PDB entry 1G37 | X-ray diffraction, 2.00 A resolution | chains A and B

Chain A:
Name: Alpha thrombin
From: Homo sapiens
Notes: EC 3.4.21.5
UniProt: P00734 (THRB_HUMAN); the construct lacks a stretch of the UniProt sequence and is renumbered around it, so the offset changes along the chain: 1-14 = UniProt 336-349; 15-36 = UniProt 363-384; 37-60 = UniProt 386-409; 61-77 = UniProt 419-435; 8 more segments
Chain sequence (287 residues; each row starts with the number of its first residue; note: 3 numbers in that range are skipped by the numbering (no residue carries them; nothing is unmodelled there); a row labelled like 14A-14M holds insertion residues (14A, then the next letters in order)):
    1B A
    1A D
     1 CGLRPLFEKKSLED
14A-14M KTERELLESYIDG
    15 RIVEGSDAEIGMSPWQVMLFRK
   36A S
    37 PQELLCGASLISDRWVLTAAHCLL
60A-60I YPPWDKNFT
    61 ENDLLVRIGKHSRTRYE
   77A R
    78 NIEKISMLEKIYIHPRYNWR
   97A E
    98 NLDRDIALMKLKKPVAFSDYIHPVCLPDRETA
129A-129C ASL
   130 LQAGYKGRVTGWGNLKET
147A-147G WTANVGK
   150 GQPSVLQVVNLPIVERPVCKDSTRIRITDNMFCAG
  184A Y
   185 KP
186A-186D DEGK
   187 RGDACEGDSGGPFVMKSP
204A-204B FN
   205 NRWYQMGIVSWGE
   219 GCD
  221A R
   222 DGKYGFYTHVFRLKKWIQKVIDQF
Unresolved in the structure: 14L-14M, 15, 147A-147G
Cystine bridges: Cys1-Cys122, Cys42-Cys58, Cys168-Cys182, Cys191-Cys220
Covalent attachments: bch-10556 (110) linked to Ser195
Ligand contacts: bch-10556 (110; 3-(4-amino-cyclohexyl)-2-hydroxy-3-[(4-oxo-2-phenylmethanesulfonyl-1,2,3,4-tetrahydro-pyrrolo[1,2-a]pyrazine-6-carbonyl)-amino]-propionic acid butyl ester): Leu40, Leu41, Cys42, His57, Tyr60A, Trp60D, Glu97A, Asn98, Leu99, Ile174, Asp189, Ala190, Cys191, Glu192, Gly193, Asp194, Val213, Ser214, Trp215, Gly216, Gly219, Cys220
Swiss-Prot annotation at these positions:
  - region: Ala183 to Val200 (High affinity receptor-binding region which is also known as the TP508 peptide)
  - active site (Charge relay system): His57, Asp102, Ser195
  - site: Arg15, Ile16 (Cleavage)
  - glycosylation: Asn60G (N-linked (GlcNAc...) (complex) asparagine)

Chain B:
Name: Thrombin nonapeptide inhibitor
Chain sequence (9 residues; numbered 356 to 364; the number before each row is that of its first residue):
   356 FEAIPAEYL

Interface between chain A and chain B:
Pairs across the interface (18):
  Phe34(A) - Phe356(B)  hydrophobic
  Lys36(A) - Tyr363(B)
  Lys36(A) - Leu364(B)
  Gln38(A) - Glu357(B)
  Gln38(A) - Leu364(B)
  Leu40(A) - Phe356(B)
  Leu65(A) - Tyr363(B)  hydrophobic
  Arg67(A) - Phe356(B)
  Arg67(A) - Ile359(B)
  Arg73(A) - Phe356(B)
  Thr74(A) - Phe356(B)
  Thr74(A) - Glu357(B)  hydrogen bond (backbone-backbone)
  Arg75(A) - Glu357(B)
  Tyr76(A) - Glu357(B)  hydrogen bond (backbone-side chain)
  Tyr76(A) - Ala358(B)
  Tyr76(A) - Pro360(B)
  Ile82(A) - Ile359(B)  hydrophobic
  Ile82(A) - Tyr363(B)  hydrophobic
Interface residues without a listed pair, chain A (13 interface residues in all): Met32, Glu39

Overview:
13 residues of chain A and 7 residues of chain B are in contact; the contacts include 2 hydrogen bonds. Among
the polar pairs are Tyr76(A)-Glu357(B) and Thr74(A)-Glu357(B). Bch-10556 is covalently linked to Ser195(A).
UniProt lists 3 active-site residues on chain A.
Here chain A is Alpha thrombin (Homo sapiens) and chain B is Thrombin nonapeptide inhibitor. Entry 1G37
(Crystal structure of human alpha-thrombin complexed with bch-10556 and exosite-directed peptide) was
determined by X-ray diffraction.
